Entry 3ZKD (X-ray diffraction, 2.95 A resolution); this record covers chains C and D.

Chain C (and D):
Name: DNA gyrase subunit B
From: Mycobacterium tuberculosis
Notes: EC 5.99.1.3; fragment: n-terminal atpase region, residues 40-466; chain D of this document is another copy of the same molecule, construct and numbering; everything in this record applies to it too
UniProtKB: I6WX66 (I6WX66_MYCTU); residues 1-427 here correspond to UniProt positions 40-466 (UniProt number = residue number + 39)
Sequence (432 residues; numbered -4 to 427; the number before each row is that of its first residue; numbers below 1 keep their minus sign (Gly-4 is residue -4)):
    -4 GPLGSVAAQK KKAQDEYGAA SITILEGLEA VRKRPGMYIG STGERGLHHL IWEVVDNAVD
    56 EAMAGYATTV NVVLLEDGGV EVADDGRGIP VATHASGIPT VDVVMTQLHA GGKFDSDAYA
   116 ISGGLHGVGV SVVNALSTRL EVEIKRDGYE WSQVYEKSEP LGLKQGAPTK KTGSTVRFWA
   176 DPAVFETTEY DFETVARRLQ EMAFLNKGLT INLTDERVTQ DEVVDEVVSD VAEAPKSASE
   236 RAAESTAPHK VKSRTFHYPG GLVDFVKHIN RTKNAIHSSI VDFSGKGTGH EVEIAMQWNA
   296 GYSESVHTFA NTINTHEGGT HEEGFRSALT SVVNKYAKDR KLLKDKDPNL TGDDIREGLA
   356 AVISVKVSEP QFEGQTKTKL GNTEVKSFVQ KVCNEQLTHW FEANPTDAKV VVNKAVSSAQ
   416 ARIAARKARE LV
Disordered / not traced: -4 to 11, 217-234, 340-341, 422-427 (chain D: -4 to 10, 214-244, 337-339, 424-427)
Differences from the reference sequence: expression tag (-4 to 0)
Metal / ion sites: Mg2+: Asn52 (together with AMP-PNP)
Ligand contacts: AMP-PNP (ANP; phosphoaminophosphonic acid-adenylate ester): Glu48, Asn52, Ala53, Glu56, Asp79, Gly83, Ile84, Val99, Ala105, Gly106, Gly107, Lys108, Tyr114, Gly118, Gly119, Leu120, His121, Gly122, Val123, Gly124, Val125, Ser126, Ser169, Gln370, Lys372

How chain C and chain D interact:
Pairs across the interface (108):
  Tyr12(C) - Glu56(D)
  Tyr12(C) - Arg82(D)
  Tyr12(C) - Gly83(D)
  Tyr12(C) - Pro85(D)
  Tyr12(C) - Ala113(D)  hydrophobic
  Tyr12(C) - Tyr114(D)  hydrogen bond
  Gly13(C) - Pro85(D)
  Ala14(C) - Pro85(D)
  Ala14(C) - Ala87(D)
  Ala14(C) - Thr88(D)
  Ala14(C) - His89(D)
  Ala14(C) - Thr95(D)
  Ser16(C) - Gly107(D)
  Ser16(C) - Ala113(D)
  Ile17(C) - His89(D)  hydrogen bond (backbone-side chain)
  Ile17(C) - Thr95(D)
  Ile17(C) - Gly106(D)
  Ile17(C) - Gly107(D)
  Thr18(C) - His104(D)
  Thr18(C) - Ala105(D)
  Thr18(C) - Gly106(D)  hydrogen bond (backbone-backbone)
  Thr18(C) - Phe109(D)
  Ile19(C) - His89(D)
  Ile19(C) - Ser91(D)
  Ile19(C) - Val98(D)  hydrophobic
  Ile19(C) - Gln102(D)
  Ile19(C) - His104(D)
  Ile19(C) - Ala105(D)  hydrophobic
  Leu20(C) - His104(D)  hydrogen bond (backbone-backbone)
  Leu20(C) - Phe109(D)  hydrophobic
  Ala25(C) - His104(D)
  Lys28(C) - Phe109(D)  hydrogen bond (side chain-backbone)
  Lys28(C) - Glu364(D)  salt bridge
  Arg29(C) - Lys108(D)
  Arg29(C) - Leu120(D)  hydrogen bond (side chain-backbone)
  Arg29(C) - His121(D)
  Arg29(C) - Glu364(D)  salt bridge
  Arg29(C) - Pro365(D)
  Gly31(C) - Phe367(D)
  Gly31(C) - Glu368(D)
  Met32(C) - Tyr33(D)  hydrophobic
  Met32(C) - His104(D)
  Met32(C) - His121(D)
  Met32(C) - Val123(D)  hydrophobic
  Met32(C) - Phe367(D)
  Met32(C) - Glu368(D)
  Met32(C) - Gly369(D)
  Met32(C) - Gln370(D)
  Tyr33(C) - His104(D)  hydrogen bond
  Gly35(C) - Phe367(D)
  Gly35(C) - Glu368(D)
  Ser36(C) - Gln366(D)
  Ser36(C) - Gly376(D)  hydrogen bond (side chain-backbone)
  Thr37(C) - Gln366(D)  hydrogen bond
  Glu56(C) - Tyr12(D)
  Arg82(C) - Tyr12(D)
  Gly83(C) - Tyr12(D)
  Pro85(C) - Tyr12(D)
  Pro85(C) - Gly13(D)
  Pro85(C) - Ala14(D)
  Pro85(C) - Ile17(D)  hydrophobic
  Ala87(C) - Ala14(D)  hydrophobic
  Thr88(C) - Ala14(D)
  His89(C) - Ala14(D)  hydrogen bond (side chain-backbone)
  His89(C) - Ile17(D)
  His89(C) - Ile19(D)
  Thr95(C) - Ala14(D)
  Thr95(C) - Ile17(D)
  Val98(C) - Ile19(D)  hydrophobic
  Val99(C) - Ile17(D)  hydrophobic
  Gln102(C) - Ile19(D)
  His104(C) - Thr18(D)
  His104(C) - Ile19(D)
  His104(C) - Leu20(D)  hydrogen bond (backbone-backbone)
  His104(C) - Ala25(D)
  His104(C) - Tyr33(D)  hydrogen bond
  Ala105(C) - Thr18(D)
  Gly106(C) - Ser16(D)
  Gly106(C) - Ile17(D)
  Gly106(C) - Thr18(D)  hydrogen bond (backbone-backbone)
  Gly107(C) - Ser16(D)
  Gly107(C) - Ile17(D)
  Lys108(C) - Arg29(D)  hydrogen bond (backbone-side chain)
  Phe109(C) - Thr18(D)
  Phe109(C) - Leu20(D)  hydrophobic
  Phe109(C) - Lys28(D)
  Phe109(C) - Arg29(D)  hydrogen bond (backbone-side chain)
  Ala113(C) - Tyr12(D)  hydrophobic
  Tyr114(C) - Tyr12(D)  hydrogen bond
  Leu120(C) - Arg29(D)  hydrogen bond (backbone-side chain)
  His121(C) - Arg29(D)
  His121(C) - Met32(D)
  Arg141(C) - Tyr12(D)  hydrogen bond (side chain-backbone)
  Arg141(C) - Gly13(D)
  Glu181(C) - Gln366(D)
  Glu181(C) - Thr378(D)  hydrogen bond
  Glu312(C) - Lys374(D)  salt bridge
  Glu364(C) - Lys28(D)  salt bridge
  Glu364(C) - Arg29(D)  salt bridge
  Phe367(C) - Gly31(D)
  Phe367(C) - Met32(D)
  Glu368(C) - Gly31(D)
  Glu368(C) - Gly35(D)
  Gly369(C) - Gly31(D)  hydrogen bond (backbone-backbone)
  Gly369(C) - Met32(D)
  Gln370(C) - Met32(D)
  Thr371(C) - Glu368(D)  hydrogen bond
  Thr378(C) - Glu181(D)  hydrogen bond
Interface residues without a listed pair, chain C (52 interface residues in all): Ser91, Leu103, Val123, Pro365
Interface residues without a listed pair, chain D (50 interface residues in all): Val99, Leu103

In short:
52 residues of chain C and 50 residues of chain D are in contact, with 22 hydrogen bonds and 5 salt bridges.
Among the polar pairs are Lys28(C)-Glu364(D), Arg29(C)-Glu364(D) and Glu312(C)-Lys374(D). Ligands of chain C:
AMP-PNP.
Chain C and chain D are both DNA gyrase subunit B (Mycobacterium tuberculosis); the structure, CRYSTAL
STRUCTURE OF THE ATPASE REGION OF Mycobacterium tuberculosis GyrB WITH AMPPNP, was determined by X-ray
diffraction together with 3ZKB and 3ZM7 from the same study.
